PDB entry 4B5K | X-ray diffraction, 1.70 A resolution | chains C and D of the 4 polymer chains in the assembly

[Chain C (and D)]
Molecule: Catalase-phenol oxidase
From: Scytalidium thermophilum
Notes: EC 1.11.1.6; chain D of this document is another copy of the same molecule, construct and numbering; everything in this record applies to it too
Sequence (719 residues; row label = number of the first residue in the row; numbers below 1 keep their minus sign (Gly-20 is residue -20)):
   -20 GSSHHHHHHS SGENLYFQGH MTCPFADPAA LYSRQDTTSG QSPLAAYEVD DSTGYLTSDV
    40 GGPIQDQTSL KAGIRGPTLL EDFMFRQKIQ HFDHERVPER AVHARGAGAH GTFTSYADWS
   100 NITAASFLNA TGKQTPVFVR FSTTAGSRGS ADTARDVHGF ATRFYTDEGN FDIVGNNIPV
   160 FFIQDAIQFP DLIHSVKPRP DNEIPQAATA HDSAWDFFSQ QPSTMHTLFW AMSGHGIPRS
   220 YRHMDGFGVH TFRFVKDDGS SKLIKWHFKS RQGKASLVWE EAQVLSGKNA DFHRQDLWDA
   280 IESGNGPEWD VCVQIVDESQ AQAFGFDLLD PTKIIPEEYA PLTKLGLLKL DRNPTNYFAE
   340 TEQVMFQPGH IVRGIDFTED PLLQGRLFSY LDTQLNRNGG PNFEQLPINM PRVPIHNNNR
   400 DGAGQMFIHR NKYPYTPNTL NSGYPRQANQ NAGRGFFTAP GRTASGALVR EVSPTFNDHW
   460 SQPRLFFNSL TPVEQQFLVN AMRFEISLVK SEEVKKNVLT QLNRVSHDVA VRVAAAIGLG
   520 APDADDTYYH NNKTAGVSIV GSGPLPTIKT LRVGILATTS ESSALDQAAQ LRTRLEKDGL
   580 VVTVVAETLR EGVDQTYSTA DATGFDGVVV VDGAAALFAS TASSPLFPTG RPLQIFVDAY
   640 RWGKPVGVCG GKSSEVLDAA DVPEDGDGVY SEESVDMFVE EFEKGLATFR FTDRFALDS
Unresolved in the structure: -20 to 20, 619-621, 650-652 (chain D: -20 to 20, 619-621, 650-653)
Ion coordination: Ca2+ near Ser255 (its only coordinating residue here); cis-heme d hydroxychlorin gamma-spirolactone Fe near Tyr369 (its only coordinating residue here)
Small-molecule neighbours:
  - cis-heme d hydroxychlorin gamma-spirolactone (HDD), molecule 1: Ile68, Phe71, Asp72
  - cis-heme d hydroxychlorin gamma-spirolactone (HDD), molecule 2: Arg79, Ala80, Val81, His82, Arg119, Gly138, Phe139, Ala140, Val153, Gly154, Asn155, Phe160, Ala165, Phe168, Val228, His229, Val343, Phe345, Leu361, Gly364, Arg365, Ser368, Tyr369, Thr372, Gln373, Arg376

[Chain C / chain D interface]
Residue-residue contacts - 79 pairs, chain C then chain D:
  Ala51(C) with Ala51(D), hydrophobic
  Pro56(C) with Leu58(D), hydrophobic
  Thr57(C) with Leu58(D); Leu59(D), hydrogen bond (backbone-backbone)
  Leu58(C) with Pro56(D), hydrophobic; Thr57(D)
  Leu59(C) with Thr57(D), hydrogen bond (backbone-backbone); Leu59(D); Phe64(D), hydrophobic
  Phe64(C) with Leu59(D), hydrophobic
  Asp170(C) with Tyr414(D); Thr415(D), hydrogen bond (side chain-backbone)
  His173(C) with Asn397(D); Pro413(D), hydrogen bond (side chain-backbone)
  Ser174(C) with Tyr414(D)
  Arg178(C) with Lys411(D); Tyr412(D)
  Pro179(C) with Lys411(D); Pro413(D)
  Asp180(C) with Lys411(D), salt bridge
  Asp191(C) with Leu419(D)
  Ser192(C) with Tyr414(D)
  Asp195(C) with Tyr414(D), hydrogen bond; Asn417(D); Thr418(D), hydrogen bond; Leu419(D), hydrogen bond (side chain-backbone)
  Phe196(C) with Tyr414(D), hydrophobic; Thr415(D); Pro416(D)
  Gln199(C) with Pro416(D); Thr418(D)
  Gln200(C) with Pro416(D)
  Phe367(C) with Phe367(D), hydrophobic
  Asp371(C) with Leu374(D)
  Leu374(C) with Asp371(D)
  Asn397(C) with His173(D)
  Lys411(C) with Arg178(D); Pro179(D); Asp180(D)
  Tyr412(C) with Arg178(D)
  Pro413(C) with His173(D), hydrogen bond (backbone-side chain); Pro179(D)
  Tyr414(C) with Asp170(D); Ser174(D); Ser192(D); Asp195(D), hydrogen bond; Phe196(D), hydrophobic
  Thr415(C) with Asp170(D), hydrogen bond (backbone-side chain); Phe196(D)
  Pro416(C) with Phe196(D); Gln199(D); Gln200(D)
  Asn417(C) with Asp195(D)
  Thr418(C) with Asp195(D), hydrogen bond; Gln199(D); Glu492(D); Val493(D)
  Leu419(C) with Asp191(D); Ser192(D); Asp195(D), hydrogen bond (backbone-side chain); Val493(D), hydrophobic
  Thr437(C) with Arg449(D), hydrogen bond
  Arg441(C) with Ala446(D); Leu447(D), hydrogen bond (backbone-backbone)
  Thr442(C) with Gly445(D); Leu447(D)
  Ala443(C) with Ala443(D); Ser444(D); Gly445(D), hydrogen bond (backbone-backbone); Leu447(D), hydrophobic
  Ser444(C) with Ala443(D)
  Gly445(C) with Thr442(D); Ala443(D), hydrogen bond (backbone-backbone)
  Ala446(C) with Arg441(D)
  Leu447(C) with Arg441(D), hydrogen bond (backbone-backbone); Thr442(D); Ala443(D)
  Arg449(C) with Thr437(D), hydrogen bond
  Val493(C) with Leu419(D), hydrophobic
Also at the interface, not in a pair above, chain C (47 interface residues in all): Glu60, Arg65, Glu358, Arg399, Ser490, Asn496
Also at the interface, not in a pair above, chain D (48 interface residues in all): Glu60, Arg65, Glu358, Arg399, Ser490, Asn496

[In short]
The interface between chain C and chain D involves 47 residues on one side and 48 on the other; the contacts
include 18 hydrogen bonds and 1 salt bridge. Polar pairs include Asp180(C)-Lys411(D), Asp170(C)-Thr415(D) and
His173(C)-Pro413(D). Bound to chain C: cis-heme d hydroxychlorin gamma-spirolactone.
Chain C and chain D are both Catalase-phenol oxidase (Scytalidium thermophilum); the structure, Probing the
active center of catalase-phenol oxidase from Scytalidium thermophilum, was determined by X-ray diffraction,
deposited together with 4B2Y, 4B31 and 4B40.
